5UDO - chains A and B; structure by X-ray diffraction, 2.54 A resolution.

Chain A (and B):
Molecule: A118 serine integrase
From: Listeria innocua
Notes: fragment: coiled-coil domain; chain B of this document is another copy of the same molecule, construct and numbering; everything in this record applies to it too
UniProt: Q928V6 (Q928V6_LISIN); residue numbers follow UniProt; this construct covers 133-452
Amino-acid sequence (328 residues; each row starts with the number of its first residue):
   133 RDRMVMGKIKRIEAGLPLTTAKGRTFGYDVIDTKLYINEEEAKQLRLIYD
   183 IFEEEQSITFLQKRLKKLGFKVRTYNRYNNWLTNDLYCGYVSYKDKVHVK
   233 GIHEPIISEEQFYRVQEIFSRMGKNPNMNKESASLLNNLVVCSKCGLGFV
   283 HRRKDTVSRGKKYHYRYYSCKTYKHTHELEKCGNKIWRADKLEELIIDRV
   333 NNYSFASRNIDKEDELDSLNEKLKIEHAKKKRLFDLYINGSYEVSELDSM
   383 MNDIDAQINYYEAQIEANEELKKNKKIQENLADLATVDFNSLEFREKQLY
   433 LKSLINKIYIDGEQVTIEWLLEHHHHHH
Not modelled in the structure: 133-351, 400-460 (chain B: 133-350, 400-460)
Differences from the reference sequence: expression tag (453-460)
From the paper describing this entry:
  - mutagenesis - K362A, F366A, L368A: increased catalytic activity on LxR recombination
  - mutagenesis - F366A, L368A: decreased catalytic activity
  - mutagenesis - K362A, Y369A: decreased catalytic activity on PxB integration
  - mutagenesis - L368A/Y369A/L379A: increased catalytic activity on excision

How chain A and chain B interact:
Contacting residue pairs (18):
  Lys-361(A) / Ile-370(B)
  Arg-364(A) / Tyr-369(B)  hydrogen bond (side chain-backbone)
  Arg-364(A) / Ile-370(B)
  Arg-364(A) / Gly-372(B)
  Arg-364(A) / Tyr-374(B)  hydrogen bond (side chain-backbone)
  Arg-364(A) / Glu-375(B)  salt bridge
  Asp-367(A) / Tyr-369(B)
  Leu-368(A) / Phe-366(B)  hydrophobic
  Leu-368(A) / Tyr-369(B)  hydrophobic
  Leu-368(A) / Leu-379(B)  hydrophobic
  Asn-371(A) / Asp-380(B)
  Tyr-374(A) / Phe-366(B)  hydrophobic
  Tyr-374(A) / Leu-379(B)
  Tyr-374(A) / Asp-380(B)  hydrogen bond
  Tyr-374(A) / Met-383(B)  hydrophobic
  Glu-378(A) / Lys-362(B)  salt bridge
  Glu-378(A) / Phe-366(B)
  Met-382(A) / Phe-366(B)  hydrophobic
Also at the interface, not in a pair above, chain A (12 interface residues in all): Leu-365, Ser-373, Leu-379, Ile-386
Also at the interface, not in a pair above, chain B (15 interface residues in all): Lys-363, Asn-371, Ser-373, Val-376, Asn-384
The authors on this interface:
  - hot spots on chain B (mutagenesis) - Y369A: decreased binding to A118 serine integrase (chain B)

In short:
Chain A and chain B form an interface of 12 and 15 residues respectively; the contacts include 3 hydrogen
bonds and 2 salt bridges. Polar pairs include Arg-364(A)/Glu-375(B), Glu-378(A)/Lys-362(B) and
Arg-364(A)/Tyr-369(B). From the paper: K362A, F366A and L368A of chain A increase catalytic activity on LxR
recombination; F366A and L368A of chain A reduce catalytic activity.
Both chains are A118 serine integrase (Listeria innocua). Entry 5UDO (Crystal structure of the coiled-coil
domain from Listeria Innocua Phage Integrase (Tetragonal Form II)) was determined by X-ray diffraction,
deposited together with 5U96 and 5UAE.
